Entry 8DYY (electron microscopy, 3.62 A resolution); this record covers chains I and C of the 19 polymer chains in the assembly.

Chain I:
Molecule: Circumsporozoite protein
From: Plasmodium falciparum
Chain sequence (278 residues; row label = number of the first residue in the row; numbers below 1 keep their minus sign (Tyr-91 is residue -91)):
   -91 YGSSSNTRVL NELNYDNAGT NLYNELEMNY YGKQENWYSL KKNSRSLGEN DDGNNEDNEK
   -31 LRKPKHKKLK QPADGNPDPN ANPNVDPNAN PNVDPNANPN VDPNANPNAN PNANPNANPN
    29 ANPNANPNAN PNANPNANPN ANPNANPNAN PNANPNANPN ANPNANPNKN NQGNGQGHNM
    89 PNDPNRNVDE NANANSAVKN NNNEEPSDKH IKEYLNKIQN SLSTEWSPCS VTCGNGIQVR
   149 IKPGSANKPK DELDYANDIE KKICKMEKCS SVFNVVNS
Unresolved in the structure: -91 to 1, 74-186

Chain C:
Molecule: 334 Fab heavy chain
From: Homo sapiens
Notes: antibody fragment or engineered binder
Chain sequence (227 residues; numbered 1 to 217 plus 10 insertion-coded residues; the number before each row is that of its first residue; a row labelled like 82A-82C holds insertion residues (82A, then the next letters in order)):
     1 QVQLVESGGG VVQPGRSLTL SCAASGFTFS NYGMHWVRQT PGKGLAWVAI IW
   52A Y
    53 DGSKTYYEDS VKGRFTISRD NSKNTLYLQM
82A-82C NSL
    83 RVDDTAVYYC ARVRHSSS
100A-100F RHGSAF
   101 DLWGQGTLVT VSSASTKGPS VFPLAPSSKS TSGGTAALGC LVKDYFPEPV TVSWNSGALT
   161 SGVHTFPAVL QSSGLYSLSS VVTVPSSSLG TQTYICNVNH KPSNTKVDKK VEPKSCD
Unresolved in the structure: 1, 114-217
Disulfides: Cys22-Cys92

How chain I and chain C interact:
Residue-residue contacts - 24 pairs, chain I then chain C:
  Val9(I) - Tyr58(C)
  Pro11(I) - Trp52(C)
  Asn12(I) - His100B(C)  hydrogen bond
  Ala13(I) - Trp52(C)  hydrophobic
  Ala13(I) - His100B(C)
  Ala13(I) - Gly100C(C)
  Asn14(I) - Trp52(C)
  Asn14(I) - Ser98(C)  hydrogen bond (side chain-backbone)
  Asn14(I) - Ser100(C)  hydrogen bond (side chain-backbone)
  Asn14(I) - Arg100A(C)
  Asn14(I) - His100B(C)
  Asn14(I) - Gly100C(C)
  Pro15(I) - Gly33(C)
  Pro15(I) - Trp52(C)
  Pro15(I) - Tyr52A(C)
  Pro15(I) - Val95(C)
  Asn16(I) - Asn31(C)
  Asn16(I) - Tyr32(C)
  Asn16(I) - Gly33(C)
  Asn16(I) - Tyr52A(C)
  Asn16(I) - Val95(C)
  Asn16(I) - Arg96(C)  hydrogen bond (side chain-backbone)
  Asn16(I) - His97(C)
  Ala17(I) - Asn31(C)  hydrogen bond (backbone-backbone)
Interface residues without a listed pair, chain C (15 interface residues in all): Ile50

Overview:
Chain I and chain C form an interface of 8 and 15 residues respectively, with 5 hydrogen bonds. Polar contacts
include Asn12(I)-His100B(C), Asn14(I)-Ser98(C) and Asn14(I)-Ser100(C).
Chain I is Circumsporozoite protein (Plasmodium falciparum) and chain C is 334 Fab heavy chain (Homo sapiens);
the structure, Cryo-EM structure of 334 Fab in complex with recombinant shortened Plasmodium falciparum
circumsporozoite protein (rsCSP), was determined by electron microscopy together with 8DYW, 8DYX, 8DZ4 and
8EKF from the same study.
